Entry 6DIZ (electron microscopy, 3.59 A resolution); this record covers chains B and C of the 4 polymer chains in the assembly.

Chain B:
Protein: VP2
Source organism: Enterovirus A71
Reference sequence: I6W7A3 (I6W7A3_9ENTO); residues 10-254 here correspond to UniProt positions 79-323 (UniProt number = residue number + 69)
Amino-acid sequence (245 residues; numbered 10 to 254; the number before each row is that of its first residue):
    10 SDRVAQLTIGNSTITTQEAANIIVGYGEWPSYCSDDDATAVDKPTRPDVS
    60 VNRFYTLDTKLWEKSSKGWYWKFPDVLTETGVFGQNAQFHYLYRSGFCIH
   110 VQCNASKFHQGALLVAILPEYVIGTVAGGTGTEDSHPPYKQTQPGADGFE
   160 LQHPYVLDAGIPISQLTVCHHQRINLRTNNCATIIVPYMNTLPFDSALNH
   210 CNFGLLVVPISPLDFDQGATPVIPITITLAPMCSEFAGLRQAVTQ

Chain C:
Protein: VP3
Source organism: Enterovirus A71
Reference sequence: A0A0E3SXU7 (A0A0E3SXU7_9ENTO); residues 1-242 here correspond to UniProt positions 324-565 (UniProt number = residue number + 323)
Amino-acid sequence (242 residues; row label = number of the first residue in the row):
     1 GFPTELKPGTNQFLTTDDGVSAPILPNFHPTPCIHIPGEVRNLLELCQVE
    51 TILEVNNVPTNATSLMERLRFPVSAQAGKGELCAVFRADPGRDGPWQSTM
   101 LGQLCGYYTQWSGSLEVTFMFTGSFMATGKMLIAYTPPGGPLPKDRATAM
   151 LGTHVIWDFGLQSSVTLVIPWISNTHYRAHARDGVFDYYTTGLVSIWYQT
   201 NYVVPIGAPNTAYIIALAAAQKNFTMKLCKDTSHILQTASIQ

How chain B and chain C interact:
Pairs across the interface (61):
  Glu37(B) - His35(C)  salt bridge
  Glu37(B) - Pro37(C)
  Asp46(B) - Ile34(C)
  Asp46(B) - His35(C)
  Lys116(B) - Phe125(C)
  Lys116(B) - Met126(C)
  Phe117(B) - Ser124(C)
  Phe117(B) - Met126(C)  hydrophobic
  Phe117(B) - Ile206(C)
  Phe117(B) - Gly207(C)
  Phe117(B) - Pro209(C)
  Gln119(B) - Thr122(C)
  Gln119(B) - Gly123(C)
  Gln119(B) - Ser124(C)  hydrogen bond
  Gln119(B) - Pro209(C)
  Gln119(B) - Thr211(C)  hydrogen bond (side chain-backbone)
  Gly120(B) - Thr122(C)
  Pro163(B) - Met66(C)  hydrophobic
  Tyr164(B) - Glu54(C)  hydrogen bond
  Tyr164(B) - Leu65(C)  hydrophobic
  Tyr164(B) - Met66(C)
  Tyr164(B) - Arg68(C)  hydrogen bond
  Ile172(B) - Met66(C)  hydrophobic
  Ser173(B) - Thr51(C)
  Ser173(B) - Ile52(C)  hydrogen bond (backbone-backbone)
  Ser173(B) - Ser98(C)  hydrogen bond (side chain-backbone)
  Gln174(B) - Thr51(C)
  Gln174(B) - Ser98(C)
  Gln174(B) - Thr99(C)
  Gln174(B) - Met100(C)
  Gln174(B) - Gln103(C)
  Thr176(B) - Glu50(C)  hydrogen bond (side chain-backbone)
  Thr176(B) - Thr51(C)
  Val177(B) - Val49(C)  hydrophobic
  Arg182(B) - Met120(C)
  Asn184(B) - Phe121(C)  hydrogen bond (side chain-backbone)
  Asn184(B) - Thr122(C)
  Arg186(B) - Phe121(C)
  Arg186(B) - Gly123(C)
  Arg186(B) - Ser124(C)  hydrogen bond (side chain-backbone)
  Arg186(B) - Phe125(C)
  Arg186(B) - Ala127(C)
  Arg186(B) - Phe159(C)
  Arg186(B) - Gly160(C)  hydrogen bond (side chain-backbone)
  Arg186(B) - Ser163(C)
  Thr187(B) - Leu161(C)
  Tyr197(B) - Pro37(C)
  Met198(B) - Pro37(C)  hydrophobic
  Asn199(B) - Ile36(C)
  Thr200(B) - Ile34(C)
  Thr200(B) - Ile36(C)
  Leu201(B) - Ile34(C)
  Pro202(B) - Ile34(C)
  Ile219(B) - Leu69(C)  hydrophobic
  Ile219(B) - Ile215(C)  hydrophobic
  Ser220(B) - Thr122(C)  hydrogen bond
  Ser220(B) - Tyr213(C)
  Pro221(B) - Tyr213(C)  hydrophobic
  Asp223(B) - Pro209(C)
  Asp225(B) - Gly207(C)
  Asp225(B) - Ala208(C)
Also at the interface, not in a pair above, chain B (36 interface residues in all): Tyr35, His118, Ala121, His180, Pro196, Val217, Pro218, Phe224
Also at the interface, not in a pair above, chain C (42 interface residues in all): Gly38, Leu46, Arg70, Gln162, Tyr202, Ala212

Summary:
The interface between chain B and chain C involves 36 residues on one side and 42 on the other, with 11
hydrogen bonds and 1 salt bridge. Polar pairs include Glu37(B)-His35(C), Gln119(B)-Ser124(C) and
Gln119(B)-Thr211(C).
Chain B is VP2 and chain C is VP3, both from Enterovirus A71; the structure, EV-A71 strain 11316 complexed
with tryptophan dendrimer MADAL_0385, was determined by electron microscopy.
